PDB entry 3MGV | X-ray diffraction, 2.29 A resolution | chains D and K of the 12 polymer chains in the assembly

== Chain D ==
Protein: Recombinase cre
Organism: Enterobacteria phage P1
UniProt: P06956 (RECR_BPP1); residue numbers follow UniProt; this construct covers 1-343
Amino-acid sequence (343 residues; numbered 1 to 343; the number before each row is that of its first residue):
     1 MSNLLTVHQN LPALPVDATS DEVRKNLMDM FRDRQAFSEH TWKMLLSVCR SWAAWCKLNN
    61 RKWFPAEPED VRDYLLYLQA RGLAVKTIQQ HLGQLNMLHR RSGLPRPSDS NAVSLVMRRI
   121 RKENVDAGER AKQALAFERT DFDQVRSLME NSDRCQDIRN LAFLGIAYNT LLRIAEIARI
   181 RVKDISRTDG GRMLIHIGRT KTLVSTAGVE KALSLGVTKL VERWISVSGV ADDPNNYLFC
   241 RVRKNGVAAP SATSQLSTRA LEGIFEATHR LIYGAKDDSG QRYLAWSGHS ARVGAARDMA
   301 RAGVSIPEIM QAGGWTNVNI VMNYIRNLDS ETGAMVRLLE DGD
Disordered / not traced: 1-19, 342-343
UniProt features mapped onto this chain:
  - active site: Arg173, His289, Arg292, Trp315, Tyr324 (O-(3'-phospho-DNA)-tyrosine intermediate)
Bound ions: vanadate ion: Tyr324 (shared with 1 residue of chain I; DC1(K) of chain K)
What the authors report for this chain:
  - binding site for vanadate ion: Arg173, Lys201, His289, Arg292, Tyr324
  - catalytic residues: Arg173, Glu176, Lys201, His289, Arg292, Tyr324
  - mutagenesis - R173A, H289W, Y324F: abolished catalytic activity
  - mutagenesis - R173K, E176D, E176M, E176P, E176V, H289A, H289G, H289I, H289L, H289N, H289P, R292K, W315H, W315L, W315M: decreased catalytic activity
  - mutagenesis - R173H, H289M, H289Q: unchanged catalytic activity
  - mutagenesis - Y324T (10-fold): decreased binding to loxP
  - mutagenesis - K201A, K201N, K201R, H289W, W315A, W315G: decreased catalytic activity on in vivo
  - mutagenesis - R173K: unchanged catalytic activity on in vivo
  - mutagenesis - R173K: abolished catalytic activity on in vitro
  - mutagenesis - R292H: decreased catalytic activity on in vitro
  - mutagenesis - W315F, W315Y: decreased catalytic activity (in vitro excision assay)
  - mutagenesis - H289D, H289E, H289K, H289R: abolished catalytic activity on in vivo
  - mutagenesis - E176Q: abolished catalytic activity (in vitro assay)
  - mutagenesis - E176N, E176T: increased catalytic activity on in vitro
  - mutagenesis - E176H, E176W, E176Y: abolished catalytic activity on In vitro

== Chain K ==
Molecule: 20-nt DNA strand
Notes: fragment: Downstream cleaved strand
Sequence (20 nucleotides; each row starts with the number of its first residue):
     1 CATATGCTAT ACGAAGTTAT
Bound ions: vanadate ion: DC1 (shared with Tyr324(D) of chain D; 1 residue of chain I)

== Interface between chain D and chain K ==
Pairs across the interface - 14 pairs, chain D then chain K:
  Arg118(D) - DC7(K)  phosphate contact
  Arg118(D) - DT8(K)  salt bridge to the phosphate
  Lys122(D) - DT8(K)  salt bridge to the phosphate
  Arg173(D) - DC1(K)  hydrogen bond to the phosphate
  Lys201(D) - DC1(K)  hydrogen bond to the phosphate
  Thr202(D) - DC1(K)  phosphate contact
  Thr202(D) - DA2(K)  sugar contact
  Trp315(D) - DA2(K)  phosphate contact
  Thr316(D) - DA2(K)  hydrogen bond to the phosphate
  Thr316(D) - DT3(K)  phosphate contact
  Asn317(D) - DA2(K)  hydrogen bond to the phosphate
  Ile320(D) - DC1(K)  sugar contact
  Ile320(D) - DA2(K)  phosphate contact
  Tyr324(D) - DC1(K)  phosphate contact
Other interface residues (no listed pair), chain D (11 interface residues in all): Gly314
Other interface residues (no listed pair), chain K (6 interface residues in all): DA9

== Overview ==
11 residues of chain D and 6 residues of chain K are in contact, with 4 hydrogen bonds and 2 salt bridges.
Polar pairs include Arg173(D)-DC1(K), Lys201(D)-DC1(K) and Thr316(D)-DA2(K). The paper reports catalytic
residues Arg173(D), Glu176(D) and Lys201(D) among others; R173K, E176D and E176M of chain D, among others,
reduce catalytic activity; 40 substitutions were tested in all.
Here chain D is Recombinase cre (Enterobacteria phage P1) and chain K is a 20-nt DNA strand. Entry 3MGV (Cre
recombinase-DNA transition state) was determined by X-ray diffraction.
